7LPX - chains A and B; structure by X-ray diffraction, 2.45 A resolution.

Chain A:
Molecule: Reverse transcriptase p66
Organism: Human immunodeficiency virus type 1
Notes: EC 2.7.7.49
UniProt: P03366 (POL_HV1B1); residues 1-555 here correspond to UniProt positions 600-1154 (UniProt number = residue number + 599)
Amino-acid sequence (557 residues; row label = number of the first residue in the row; numbers below 1 keep their minus sign (Met-1 is residue -1)):
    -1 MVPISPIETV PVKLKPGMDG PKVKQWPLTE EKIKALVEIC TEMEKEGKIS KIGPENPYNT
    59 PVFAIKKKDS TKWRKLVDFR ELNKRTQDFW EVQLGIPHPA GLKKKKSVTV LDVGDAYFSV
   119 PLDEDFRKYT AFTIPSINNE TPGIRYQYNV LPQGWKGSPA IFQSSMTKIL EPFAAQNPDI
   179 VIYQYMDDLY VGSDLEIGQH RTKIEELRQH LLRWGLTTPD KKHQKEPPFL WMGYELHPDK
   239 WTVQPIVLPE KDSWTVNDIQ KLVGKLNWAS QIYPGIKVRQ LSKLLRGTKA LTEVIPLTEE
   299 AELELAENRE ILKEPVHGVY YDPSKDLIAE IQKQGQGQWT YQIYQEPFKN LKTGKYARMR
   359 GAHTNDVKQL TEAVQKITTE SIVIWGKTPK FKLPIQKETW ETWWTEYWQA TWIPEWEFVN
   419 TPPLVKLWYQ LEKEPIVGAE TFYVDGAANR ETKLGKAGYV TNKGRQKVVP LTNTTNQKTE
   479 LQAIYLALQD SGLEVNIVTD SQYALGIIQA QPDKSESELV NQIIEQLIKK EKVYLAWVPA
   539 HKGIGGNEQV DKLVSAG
Unresolved in the structure: 555
Sequence notes: initiating methionine (-1); expression tag (0); engineered mutation Ala172 (Lys771 in P03366), Ala173 (Lys772 in P03366), Ser280 (Cys879 in P03366)
Ligand contacts: YB7 (N-[(1S)-2-azanyl-1-[5-(hydroxymethyl)-1,3-thiazol-2-yl]ethyl]-3-methyl-5-[5-(trifluoromethyl)pyridin-2-yl]-1H-pyrrole-2-carboxamide): Pro95, Leu100, Val108, Asp110, Tyr181, Gln182, Tyr183, Asp186, Tyr188, Lys223, Phe227, Leu228, Trp229, Met230, Leu234
Swiss-Prot annotation at these positions:
  - region: Phe227 to His235 (RT 'primer grip')
  - motif: Trp398 to Trp414 (Tryptophan repeat motif)
  - binding site (Mg(2+)): Asp110, Asp185, Asp186, Asp443, Glu478, Asp498, Asp549
  - site: Trp401 (Essential for RT p66/p51 heterodimerization), Trp414 (Essential for RT p66/p51 heterodimerization), Phe440, Tyr441 (Cleavage)
Reported in the primary citation:
  - binding site for YB7: Val108, Asp110, Asp186, Phe227, Trp229
  - catalytic residues: Asp110, Asp186 (citing earlier work)

Chain B:
Molecule: Reverse transcriptase p51
Organism: Human immunodeficiency virus type 1
UniProt: P03366 (POL_HV1B1); residues 1-428 here correspond to UniProt positions 600-1027 (UniProt number = residue number + 599)
Amino-acid sequence (429 residues; each row starts with the number of its first residue; numbering starts at 0):
     0 GPISPIETVP VKLKPGMDGP KVKQWPLTEE KIKALVEICT EMEKEGKISK IGPENPYNTP
    60 VFAIKKKDST KWRKLVDFRE LNKRTQDFWE VQLGIPHPAG LKKKKSVTVL DVGDAYFSVP
   120 LDEDFRKYTA FTIPSINNET PGIRYQYNVL PQGWKGSPAI FQSSMTKILE PFKKQNPDIV
   180 IYQYMDDLYV GSDLEIGQHR TKIEELRQHL LRWGLTTPDK KHQKEPPFLW MGYELHPDKW
   240 TVQPIVLPEK DSWTVNDIQK LVGKLNWASQ IYPGIKVRQL SKLLRGTKAL TEVIPLTEEA
   300 ELELAENREI LKEPVHGVYY DPSKDLIAEI QKQGQGQWTY QIYQEPFKNL KTGKYARMRG
   360 AHTNDVKQLT EAVQKITTES IVIWGKTPKF KLPIQKETWE TWWTEYWQAT WIPEWEFVNT
   420 PPLVKLWYQ
Unresolved in the structure: 0-4, 216-227
Sequence notes: expression tag (0); engineered mutation Ser280 (Cys879 in P03366)
Swiss-Prot annotation at these positions:
  - region: Phe227 to His235 (RT 'primer grip')
  - motif: Trp398 to Trp414 (Tryptophan repeat motif)
  - binding site (Mg(2+)): Asp110, Asp185, Asp186
  - site (Essential for RT p66/p51 heterodimerization): Trp401, Trp414

How chain A and chain B interact:
Residue-residue contacts (116):
  Val8(A) - Glu53(B)
  Pro9(A) - Glu53(B)
  Gln85(A) - Glu53(B)  hydrogen bond (side chain-backbone)
  Asp86(A) - Pro55(B)
  Phe87(A) - Pro52(B)
  Trp88(A) - Lys22(B)
  Trp88(A) - Pro52(B)  hydrogen bond (backbone-backbone)
  Trp88(A) - Asn54(B)
  Trp88(A) - Pro55(B)
  Trp88(A) - Asn57(B)
  Trp88(A) - Arg143(B)
  Glu89(A) - Lys22(B)  salt bridge
  Val90(A) - Pro140(B)  hydrophobic
  Val90(A) - Gly141(B)
  Gly93(A) - Asn137(B)  hydrogen bond (backbone-side chain)
  Pro95(A) - Asn136(B)
  Pro95(A) - Asn137(B)
  His96(A) - Asn136(B)  hydrogen bond (backbone-side chain)
  Gly99(A) - Asn136(B)
  Gly99(A) - Glu138(B)
  Ala158(A) - Pro52(B)
  Gln161(A) - Pro140(B)
  Ser162(A) - Pro52(B)
  Thr165(A) - Pro140(B)
  Tyr181(A) - Glu138(B)  hydrogen bond
  Gln182(A) - Glu138(B)  hydrogen bond (backbone-backbone)
  Gln182(A) - Thr139(B)
  Gln182(A) - Pro140(B)
  Met357(A) - Glu396(B)
  Thr369(A) - Thr397(B)
  Gln373(A) - Glu396(B)
  Gln373(A) - Thr397(B)  hydrogen bond
  Gln373(A) - Thr400(B)
  Gln373(A) - Trp401(B)
  Thr376(A) - Thr400(B)
  Thr376(A) - Trp401(B)
  Thr377(A) - Thr400(B)
  Ile380(A) - Pro25(B)  hydrophobic
  Ile380(A) - Leu26(B)
  Ile380(A) - Thr27(B)
  Val381(A) - Pro25(B)  hydrophobic
  Val381(A) - Ile135(B)
  Val381(A) - Asn136(B)  hydrogen bond (backbone-backbone)
  Ile382(A) - Ile135(B)
  Ile382(A) - Asn136(B)
  Trp383(A) - Ile135(B)
  Gly384(A) - Thr27(B)
  Gly384(A) - Glu28(B)  hydrogen bond (backbone-backbone)
  Gly384(A) - Ile135(B)
  Trp402(A) - Lys331(B)  hydrogen bond (backbone-side chain)
  Trp402(A) - Thr362(B)
  Trp402(A) - Asp364(B)
  Tyr405(A) - Lys331(B)  hydrogen bond (backbone-side chain)
  Trp406(A) - Lys331(B)
  Trp406(A) - Pro392(B)  hydrophobic
  Trp406(A) - Val417(B)
  Trp406(A) - Asn418(B)
  Trp406(A) - Thr419(B)
  Trp406(A) - Pro420(B)
  Trp406(A) - Pro421(B)
  Gln407(A) - Lys331(B)  hydrogen bond (backbone-side chain)
  Gln407(A) - Asp364(B)
  Gln407(A) - Pro392(B)
  Gln407(A) - Ile393(B)
  Gln407(A) - Gln394(B)  hydrogen bond
  Gln407(A) - Val417(B)  hydrogen bond (side chain-backbone)
  Gln407(A) - Asn418(B)
  Ala408(A) - Trp337(B)  hydrophobic
  Ala408(A) - Asp364(B)
  Ala408(A) - Pro392(B)  hydrogen bond (backbone-backbone)
  Ala408(A) - Ile393(B)
  Thr409(A) - Asp364(B)  hydrogen bond (backbone-side chain)
  Trp410(A) - Thr362(B)
  Trp410(A) - Asn363(B)
  Trp410(A) - Val365(B)  hydrophobic
  Trp410(A) - Tyr405(B)
  Pro412(A) - Trp401(B)  hydrophobic
  Pro433(A) - Asn255(B)
  Pro433(A) - Leu289(B)  hydrophobic
  Pro433(A) - Thr290(B)
  Val435(A) - Thr290(B)
  Thr439(A) - Ala288(B)
  Thr439(A) - Leu289(B)  hydrogen bond (side chain-backbone)
  Tyr441(A) - Val254(B)
  Tyr441(A) - Gln258(B)
  Tyr441(A) - Thr286(B)
  Tyr441(A) - Lys287(B)  hydrogen bond (side chain-backbone)
  Val458(A) - Thr286(B)
  Thr459(A) - Thr286(B)  hydrogen bond (backbone-side chain)
  Asn460(A) - Thr286(B)
  Asn460(A) - Lys287(B)
  Asn460(A) - Ala288(B)
  Asn494(A) - Leu289(B)
  Val496(A) - Gln258(B)
  Val496(A) - Leu289(B)  hydrophobic
  Gly504(A) - Pro420(B)
  Gln507(A) - Pro420(B)
  Tyr532(A) - Asn255(B)  hydrogen bond
  Tyr532(A) - Leu289(B)  hydrophobic
  Trp535(A) - Leu422(B)  hydrophobic
  Trp535(A) - Trp426(B)  hydrophobic
  Val536(A) - Gln258(B)
  Pro537(A) - Gly262(B)
  Pro537(A) - Asn265(B)
  Lys540(A) - Asn265(B)
  Lys540(A) - Ser280(B)
  Gly541(A) - Arg284(B)
  Ile542(A) - Leu283(B)
  Gly543(A) - Leu283(B)  hydrogen bond (backbone-backbone)
  Gly543(A) - Arg284(B)
  Gly543(A) - Gly285(B)  hydrogen bond (backbone-backbone)
  Gly544(A) - Leu283(B)  hydrogen bond (backbone-backbone)
  Gly544(A) - Gly285(B)  hydrogen bond (backbone-backbone)
  Gly544(A) - Thr286(B)
  Gln547(A) - Gly285(B)
  Gln547(A) - Thr286(B)
Interface residues without a listed pair, chain A (68 interface residues in all): Leu92, Ile94, Leu100, Ile159, Glu169, Thr386, Ile434, Gln500, Leu503, Ala508, Ala534
Interface residues without a listed pair, chain B (64 interface residues in all): Val21, Gln23, Lys49, Gly51, Tyr56, Thr131, Val261, Val276, His361, Leu368, Lys424

Summary:
68 residues of chain A face 64 of chain B across their interface; the contacts include 24 hydrogen bonds and 1
salt bridge. Among the polar pairs are Glu89(A)-Lys22(B), Gln85(A)-Glu53(B) and Gly93(A)-Asn137(B). Chain A
binds compound YB7. The paper reports catalytic residues Asp110(A) and Asp186(A); a binding site for YB7 at
Val108(A), Asp110(A) and Asp186(A) among others.
Here chain A is Reverse transcriptase p66 and chain B is Reverse transcriptase p51, both from Human
immunodeficiency virus type 1. Entry 7LPX (Crystal Structure of HIV-1 RT in Complex with NBD-14270) was
determined by X-ray diffraction (same publication as 7LPW and 7LQU).
